PDB entry 1SZ0 | X-ray diffraction, 2.10 A resolution | chains A and B

== Chain A ==
Name: cation-independent mannose 6-phosphate receptor
Organism: Bos taurus
Notes: fragment: N-terminal 3 domains
Reference sequence: P08169 (MPRI_BOVIN); residues 1-432 here correspond to UniProt positions 45-476 (UniProt number = residue number + 44)
Amino-acid sequence (432 residues; each row starts with the number of its first residue):
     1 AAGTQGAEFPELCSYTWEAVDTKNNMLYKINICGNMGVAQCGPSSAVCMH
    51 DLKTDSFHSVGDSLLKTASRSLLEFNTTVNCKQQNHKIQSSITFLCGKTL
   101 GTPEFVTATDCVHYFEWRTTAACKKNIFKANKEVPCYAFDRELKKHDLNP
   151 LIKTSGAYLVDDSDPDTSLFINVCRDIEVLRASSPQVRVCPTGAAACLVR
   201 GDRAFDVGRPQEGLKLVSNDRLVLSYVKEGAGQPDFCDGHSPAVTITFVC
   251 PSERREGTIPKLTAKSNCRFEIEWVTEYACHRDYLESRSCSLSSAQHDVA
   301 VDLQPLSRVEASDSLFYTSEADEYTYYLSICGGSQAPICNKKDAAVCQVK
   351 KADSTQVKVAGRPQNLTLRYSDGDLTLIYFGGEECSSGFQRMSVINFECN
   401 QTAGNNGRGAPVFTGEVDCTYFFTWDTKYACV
Not modelled in the structure: 1-6, 83-87, 308-311
Modified positions: Asn-76 (glycosylation site); Asn-365 (glycosylation site)
Disulfide bonds: Cys-13/Cys-33, Cys-41/Cys-48, Cys-81/Cys-111, Cys-96/Cys-123, Cys-136/Cys-174, Cys-190/Cys-197, Cys-237/Cys-268, Cys-250/Cys-280, Cys-290/Cys-331, Cys-339/Cys-347, Cys-385/Cys-419, Cys-399/Cys-431
Ligand contacts:
  - 6-O-phosphono-alpha-D-mannopyranose (M6P): Tyr-324, Gln-348, Gln-356, Lys-358, Cys-385, Ser-386, Arg-391, Glu-416, Cys-419, Tyr-421
  - N-acetylglucosamine (NAG; 2-acetamido-2-deoxy-beta-D-glucopyranose): Glu-116, Gln-364, Asn-365, Phe-380
  - osmium ion (OS): Arg-200, Lys-265, Cys-268

== Chain B ==
Name: cation-independent mannose 6-phosphate receptor
Organism: Bos taurus
Notes: fragment: N-terminal 3 domains
Reference sequence: P08169 (MPRI_BOVIN); residues 1001-1432 here correspond to UniProt positions 45-476 (UniProt number = residue number - 956)
Amino-acid sequence (432 residues; row label = number of the first residue in the row):
  1001 AAGTQGAEFPELCSYTWEAVDTKNNMLYKINICGNMGVAQCGPSSAVCMH
  1051 DLKTDSFHSVGDSLLKTASRSLLEFNTTVNCKQQNHKIQSSITFLCGKTL
  1101 GTPEFVTATDCVHYFEWRTTAACKKNIFKANKEVPCYAFDRELKKHDLNP
  1151 LIKTSGAYLVDDSDPDTSLFINVCRDIEVLRASSPQVRVCPTGAAACLVR
  1201 GDRAFDVGRPQEGLKLVSNDRLVLSYVKEGAGQPDFCDGHSPAVTITFVC
  1251 PSERREGTIPKLTAKSNCRFEIEWVTEYACHRDYLESRSCSLSSAQHDVA
  1301 VDLQPLSRVEASDSLFYTSEADEYTYYLSICGGSQAPICNKKDAAVCQVK
  1351 KADSTQVKVAGRPQNLTLRYSDGDLTLIYFGGEECSSGFQRMSVINFECN
  1401 QTAGNNGRGAPVFTGEVDCTYFFTWDTKYACV
Not modelled in the structure: 1001-1006, 1083-1086, 1229-1233, 1310
Modified positions: Asn-1365 (glycosylation site)
Disulfide bonds: Cys-1013/Cys-1033, Cys-1041/Cys-1048, Cys-1081/Cys-1111, Cys-1096/Cys-1123, Cys-1136/Cys-1174, Cys-1190/Cys-1197, Cys-1237/Cys-1268, Cys-1250/Cys-1280, Cys-1290/Cys-1331, Cys-1339/Cys-1347, Cys-1385/Cys-1419, Cys-1399/Cys-1431
Covalent attachments: N-acetylglucosamine (NAG) linked to Asn-1076
Ligand contacts:
  - 6-O-phosphono-alpha-D-mannopyranose (M6P): Tyr-1324, Gln-1348, Lys-1358, Cys-1385, Ser-1386, Arg-1391, Glu-1416, Cys-1419, Tyr-1421
  - osmium ion (OS): Leu-1198, Arg-1200, Phe-1236, Phe-1270

== Interface between chain A and chain B ==
Pairs across the interface - 4 pairs, chain A then chain B:
  Ala-352(A) / Lys-1124(B)  hydrogen bond (backbone-side chain)
  Ala-352(A) / Ser-1386(B)
  Lys-358(A) / Gln-1356(B)
  Glu-383(A) / Asp-1353(B)
Interface residues without a listed pair, chain A (6 interface residues in all): Asp-353, Thr-355, Gln-356
Interface residues without a listed pair, chain B (7 interface residues in all): Lys-1358, Glu-1383, Glu-1384

== In short ==
The interface between chain A and chain B involves 6 residues on one side and 7 on the other; the contacts
include 1 hydrogen bond. Its one hydrogen-bonded contact is Ala-352(A)/Lys-1124(B). Ligands of chain A:
N-acetylglucosamine, osmium ion and 6-O-phosphono-alpha-D-mannopyranose.
Chain A and chain B are both cation-independent mannose 6-phosphate receptor (Bos taurus); the structure,
N-terminal 3 domains of CI-MPR bound to mannose 6-phosphate, was determined by X-ray diffraction (same
publication as 1SYO).
